PDB entry 6PQ6 | X-ray diffraction, 1.66 A resolution | chain A

# Chain A
Name: Cytochrome P450
From: Rhodopseudomonas palustris (strain HaA2)
Reference sequence: Q2IU02 (Q2IU02_RHOP2); residues 0-409 here correspond to UniProt positions 1-410 (UniProt number = residue number + 1)
Amino-acid sequence (410 residues; numbered 0 to 409; the number before each row is that of its first residue; numbering starts at 0):
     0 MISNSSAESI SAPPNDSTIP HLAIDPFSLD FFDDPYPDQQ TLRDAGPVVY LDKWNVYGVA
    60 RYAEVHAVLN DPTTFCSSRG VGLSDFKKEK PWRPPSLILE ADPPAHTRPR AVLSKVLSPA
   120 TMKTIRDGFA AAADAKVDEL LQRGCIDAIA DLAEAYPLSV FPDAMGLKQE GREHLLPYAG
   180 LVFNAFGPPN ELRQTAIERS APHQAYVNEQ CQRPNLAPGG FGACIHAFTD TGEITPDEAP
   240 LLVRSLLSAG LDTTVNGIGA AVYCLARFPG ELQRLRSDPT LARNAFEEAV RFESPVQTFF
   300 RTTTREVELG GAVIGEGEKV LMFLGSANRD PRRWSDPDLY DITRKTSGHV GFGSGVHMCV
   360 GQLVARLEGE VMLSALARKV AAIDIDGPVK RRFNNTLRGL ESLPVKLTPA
Not modelled in the structure: 0-16
Ion coordination: heme Fe near Cys358 (its only coordinating residue here)
Ligand contacts:
  - heme (HEM): Leu68, Val80, Ile97, Leu98, His105, Arg109, Leu112, Leu116, Phe160, Ser244, Leu245, Ala248, Gly249, Thr252, Thr253, Gly256, Phe285, Val289, Pro294, Val295, Phe298, Arg300, Leu323, Val349, Gly350, Phe351, Gly352, Val355, His356, Cys358, Val359, Gly360, Val363, Ala364
  - 3-methoxybenzoic acid (OVM): Arg92, Ser95, Ile97, Leu98, Val181, Phe182, Phe185, Arg243, Ser244, Ser247, Ala248, Phe298
From the paper describing this entry:
  - binding site for 3-methoxybenzoic acid: Val181, Phe182, Phe185

# Overview
Bound to chain A: 3-methoxybenzoic acid and heme. From the paper: a binding site for 3-methoxybenzoic acid at
Val181, Phe182 and Phe185.
Chain A is Cytochrome P450 (Rhodopseudomonas palustris (strain HaA2)); the structure, The crystal structure of
3-methoxybenzoate-bound CYP199A4, was determined by X-ray diffraction together with 6PQD, 6PQS, 6PQW, 6PRR and
6PRS from the same study.
